Entry 8SP0 (electron microscopy, 3.33 A resolution); this record covers chains A and C of the 8 polymer chains in the assembly.

# Chain A
Protein: Tir-apaz
Organism: Maribacter polysiphoniae
UniProt: A0A316E683 (A0A316E683_9FLAO); residue numbers follow UniProt; this construct covers 2-452
Chain sequence (451 residues; each row starts with the number of its first residue):
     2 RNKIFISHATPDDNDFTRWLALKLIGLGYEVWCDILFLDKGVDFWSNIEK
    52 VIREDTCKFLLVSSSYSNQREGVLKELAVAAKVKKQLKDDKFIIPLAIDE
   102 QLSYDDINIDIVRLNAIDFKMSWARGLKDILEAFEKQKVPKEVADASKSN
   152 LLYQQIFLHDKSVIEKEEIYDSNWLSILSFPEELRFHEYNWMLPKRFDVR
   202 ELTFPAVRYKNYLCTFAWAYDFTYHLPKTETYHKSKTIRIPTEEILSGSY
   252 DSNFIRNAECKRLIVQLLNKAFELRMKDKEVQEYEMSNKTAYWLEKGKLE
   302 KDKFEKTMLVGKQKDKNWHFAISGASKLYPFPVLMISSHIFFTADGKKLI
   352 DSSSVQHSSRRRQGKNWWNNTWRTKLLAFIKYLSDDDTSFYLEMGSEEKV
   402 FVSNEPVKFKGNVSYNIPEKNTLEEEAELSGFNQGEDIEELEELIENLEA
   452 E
Not modelled in the structure: 421-452
From the paper describing this entry:
  - mutagenesis - G42R/D44R, D106R/D111R/V113R, V113R: abolished catalytic activity

# Chain C
Molecule: guide RNA
Sequence (21 nucleotides; each row starts with the number of its first residue):
     1 UGACGGCUCUAAUCUAUUAGU
Ion coordination: Mg2+: U1, A3 (shared with 2 residues of chain B)

# Interface between chain A and chain C
Residue-residue contacts (16; chain A residue first):
  Lys196(A) with A19(C), salt bridge to the phosphate
  Arg209(A) with U18(C), hydrogen bond to the sugar
  Tyr210(A) with A16(C), sugar contact; U17(C), sugar contact
  Lys211(A) with U17(C), hydrogen bond to the sugar; U18(C), sugar contact
  Glu260(A) with A16(C), sugar contact
  Arg263(A) with A16(C), base contact
  Met287(A) with U8(C), phosphate contact; C9(C), phosphate contact
  Ser288(A) with C9(C), hydrogen bond to the phosphate; U10(C), phosphate contact
  His340(A) with U8(C), salt bridge to the phosphate
  His358(A) with C7(C), hydrogen bond to the base
  Arg361(A) with C7(C), sugar contact
  Arg362(A) with G6(C), hydrogen bond to the sugar
Other interface residues (no listed pair), chain A (14 interface residues in all): Glu286, Ser354
Other interface residues (no listed pair), chain C (10 interface residues in all): G5

# Summary
Chain A and chain C form an interface of 14 and 10 residues respectively; the contacts include 5 hydrogen
bonds and 2 salt bridges. Polar pairs include His358(A)-C7(C), Arg209(A)-U18(C) and Lys211(A)-U17(C). U1(C)
and A3(C) form the Mg2+ site. From the paper: G42R/D44R, D106R/D111R/V113R and V113R of chain A abolish
catalytic activity.
Chain A is Tir-apaz (Maribacter polysiphoniae) and chain C is guide RNA; the structure, Symmetric dimer of
MapSPARTA bound with gRNA/tDNA hybrid, was determined by electron microscopy (same publication as 8FEX, 8FFI,
8SP3, 8SPO and 8SQU).
